PDB entry 1S0Z | X-ray diffraction, 2.50 A resolution | chain A

[Chain A]
Name: Vitamin D3 receptor
From: Homo sapiens
Notes: fragment: VDR ligand binding domain
UniProt: P11473 (VDR_HUMAN); residue numbers follow UniProt; this construct covers 118-164, 216-427
Sequence (263 residues; row label = number of the first residue in the row; note: 51 numbers in that range are skipped by the numbering (no residue carries them; nothing is unmodelled there)):
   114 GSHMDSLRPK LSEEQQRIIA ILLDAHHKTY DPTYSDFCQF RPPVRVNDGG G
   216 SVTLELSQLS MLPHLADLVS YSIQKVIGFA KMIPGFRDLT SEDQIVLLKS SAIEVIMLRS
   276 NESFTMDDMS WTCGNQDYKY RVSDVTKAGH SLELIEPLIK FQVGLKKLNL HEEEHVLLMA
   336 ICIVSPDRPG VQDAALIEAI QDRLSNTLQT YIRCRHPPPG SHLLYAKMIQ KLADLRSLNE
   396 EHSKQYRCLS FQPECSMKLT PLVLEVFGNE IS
Unresolved in the structure: 114-119, 424-427
Construct notes: cloning artifact (114-117)
Ligand contacts: seocalcitol (EB1): Tyr143, Tyr147, Phe150, Leu227, Leu230, Ala231, Leu233, Val234, Ser237, Ile268, Ile271, Met272, Arg274, Ser275, Ser278, Trp286, Cys288, Tyr295, Val300, His305, Leu309, Leu313, His397, Tyr401, Leu404, Leu414, Val418, Phe422

[In short]
Bound to chain A: seocalcitol.
Chain A is Vitamin D3 receptor (Homo sapiens); the structure, Crystal structure of the VDR LBD complexed to
seocalcitol, was determined by X-ray diffraction, deposited together with 1S19.
